Entry 8E8S (electron microscopy, 2.73 A resolution); this record covers chains 2 and L of the 6 polymer chains in the assembly.

Chain 2:
Molecule: Capsid protein VP2
Organism: Poliovirus 2
Reference sequence: A0A0K1U2R1 (A0A0K1U2R1_9ENTO); residues 10-271 here correspond to UniProt positions 79-340 (UniProt number = residue number + 69)
Amino-acid sequence (262 residues; each row starts with the number of its first residue):
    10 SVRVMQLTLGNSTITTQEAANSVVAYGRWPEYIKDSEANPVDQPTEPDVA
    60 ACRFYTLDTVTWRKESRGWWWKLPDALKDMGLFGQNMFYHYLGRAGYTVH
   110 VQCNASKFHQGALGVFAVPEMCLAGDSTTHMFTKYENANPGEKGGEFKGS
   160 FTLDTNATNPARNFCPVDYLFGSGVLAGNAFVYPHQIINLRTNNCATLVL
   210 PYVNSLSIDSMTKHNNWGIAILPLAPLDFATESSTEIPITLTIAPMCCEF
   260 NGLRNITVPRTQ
Construct notes: conflict V11 (Asp80 in A0A0K1U2R1)

Chain L:
Molecule: 9H2 Fab light chain
Organism: Homo sapiens
Notes: antibody fragment or engineered binder
Amino-acid sequence (110 residues; numbered 20 to 129; the number before each row is that of its first residue):
    20 QSALTQPASVSGSPGQSITISCTGTITDIGYYNYVSWYQQHPGKAPKLII
    70 FDVTNRPSGVSDRFSGSKSGNTASLTISGLQAEDEGDYYCFSHRSNNIRV
   120 FGGGTKLTVL
Disulfide bonds: C41-C109

How chain 2 and chain L interact:
Pairs across the interface - 7 pairs, chain 2 then chain L:
  T137(2) - N115(L)
  T138(2) - T46(L)
  T138(2) - S114(L)
  T138(2) - N115(L)  hydrogen bond
  H139(2) - S114(L)  hydrogen bond (side chain-backbone)
  F141(2) - T46(L)
  R171(2) - I45(L)
Other interface residues (no listed pair), chain 2 (6 interface residues in all): T167
Other interface residues (no listed pair), chain L (5 interface residues in all): Q20

Overview:
6 residues of chain 2 face 5 of chain L across their interface, with 2 hydrogen bonds. Polar contacts include
T138(2)-N115(L) and H139(2)-S114(L).
Chain 2 is Capsid protein VP2 (Poliovirus 2) and chain L is 9H2 Fab light chain (Homo sapiens); the structure,
9H2 Fab-poliovirus 2 complex, was determined by electron microscopy (same publication as 8E8L, 8E8R, 8E8X,
8E8Y and 8E8Z).
